PDB entry 6DC9 | X-ray diffraction, 3.00 A resolution | chains H and L of the 3 polymer chains in the assembly

Chain H:
Name: Fab heavy chain
Organism: Homo sapiens
Notes: antibody fragment or engineered binder
Chain sequence (219 residues; numbered 1 to 215 plus 4 insertion-coded residues; the number before each row is that of its first residue; a row labelled like 82A-82C holds insertion residues (82A, then the next letters in order)):
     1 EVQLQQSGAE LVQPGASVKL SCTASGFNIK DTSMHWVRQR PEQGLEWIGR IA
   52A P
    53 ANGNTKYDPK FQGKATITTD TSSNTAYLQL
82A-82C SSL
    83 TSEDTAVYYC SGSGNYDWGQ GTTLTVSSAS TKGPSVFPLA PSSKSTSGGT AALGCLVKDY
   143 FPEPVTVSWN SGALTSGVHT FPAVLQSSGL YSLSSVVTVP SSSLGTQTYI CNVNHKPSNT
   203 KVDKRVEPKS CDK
Unresolved in the structure: 1, 214-215
Disulfides: Cys22-Cys92, Cys137-Cys193

Chain L:
Name: Fab light chain
Organism: Homo sapiens
Notes: antibody fragment or engineered binder
Chain sequence (215 residues; each row starts with the number of its first residue):
     1 DIQMNQSPSS LSASLGDTIT ISCHASQNIN VWLSWYQQKP GNIPKLLIYE ASTLYTGVPS
    61 RFSGSGSGTG FTLTISSLQP EDIATYYCQQ GQSYPWTFGG GTKLEIKRTT VAAPSVFIFP
   121 PSDEQLKSGT ASVVCLLNNF YPREAKVQWK VDNALQSGNS QESVTEQDSK DSTYSLSSTL
   181 TLSKADYEKH KVYACEVTHQ GLSSPVTKSF NRGEC
Disulfides: Cys23-Cys88, Cys135-Cys195

Interface between chain H and chain L:
Inter-chain disulfides: Cys213(H)-Cys215(L)
Pairs across the interface (61):
  His35(H) - Trp96(L)
  Gln39(H) - Gln38(L)  hydrogen bond
  Gln39(H) - Tyr87(L)  hydrogen bond
  Gln43(H) - Tyr87(L)
  Gly44(H) - Tyr87(L)
  Leu45(H) - Tyr87(L)  hydrophobic
  Leu45(H) - Phe98(L)
  Trp47(H) - Tyr94(L)  hydrophobic
  Trp47(H) - Pro95(L)  hydrophobic
  Trp47(H) - Trp96(L)
  Trp47(H) - Phe98(L)  hydrophobic
  Arg50(H) - Tyr94(L)  hydrogen bond
  Asp60(H) - Pro95(L)
  Pro61(H) - Asp1(L)
  Pro61(H) - Pro95(L)
  Tyr91(H) - Gln38(L)
  Tyr91(H) - Ile43(L)  hydrophobic
  Tyr91(H) - Pro44(L)
  Asn97(H) - Leu46(L)
  Asn97(H) - Tyr49(L)
  Asn97(H) - Tyr55(L)  hydrogen bond (backbone-side chain)
  Trp100(H) - Tyr36(L)  hydrophobic
  Trp100(H) - Ile43(L)
  Trp100(H) - Pro44(L)
  Gly101(H) - Ile43(L)
  Gln102(H) - Ile43(L)
  Val118(H) - Glu124(L)
  Phe119(H) - Ser122(L)
  Phe119(H) - Gln125(L)
  Pro120(H) - Ser122(L)
  Leu121(H) - Phe119(L)  hydrophobic
  Leu121(H) - Val134(L)  hydrophobic
  Ala122(H) - Phe119(L)
  Ser124(H) - Ile118(L)
  Ala134(H) - Phe117(L)  hydrophobic
  Ala134(H) - Phe119(L)
  Ala134(H) - Leu136(L)  hydrophobic
  Leu138(H) - Ser132(L)
  Lys140(H) - Gln125(L)
  Ser158(H) - Lys170(L)
  His161(H) - Asn139(L)  hydrogen bond
  His161(H) - Ser175(L)  hydrogen bond
  Phe163(H) - Leu136(L)  hydrophobic
  Phe163(H) - Ser163(L)
  Phe163(H) - Thr165(L)
  Phe163(H) - Ser175(L)
  Phe163(H) - Leu176(L)
  Phe163(H) - Ser177(L)
  Pro164(H) - Ser163(L)  hydrogen bond (backbone-side chain)
  Pro164(H) - Val164(L)
  Val166(H) - Gln161(L)
  Val166(H) - Glu162(L)
  Val166(H) - Ser163(L)
  Leu167(H) - Gln161(L)  hydrogen bond (backbone-side chain)
  Gln168(H) - Gln161(L)
  Val178(H) - Leu136(L)  hydrophobic
  Thr180(H) - Asn138(L)
  Lys206(H) - Glu124(L)  salt bridge
  Lys211(H) - Asp123(L)  salt bridge
  Ser212(H) - Cys215(L)
  Cys213(H) - Cys215(L)  disulfide
Interface residues without a listed pair, chain H (46 interface residues in all): Val37, Glu46, Lys58, Tyr59, Ser95, Pro123, Thr132, Leu135, Thr162, Ser176
Interface residues without a listed pair, chain L (39 interface residues in all): Asn42, Thr130, Asp168, Thr179

Summary:
46 residues of chain H and 39 residues of chain L are in contact; the contacts include 1 disulfide bond, 8
hydrogen bonds and 2 salt bridges. Polar contacts include Lys206(H)-Glu124(L), Lys211(H)-Asp123(L) and
Gln39(H)-Gln38(L).
Chain H is Fab heavy chain and chain L is Fab light chain, both from Homo sapiens; the structure, Fab/epitope
complex of human chimeric monoclonal antibody h4E6 targeting a phosphorylated tau epitope, was determined by
X-ray diffraction together with 6DC7, 6DC8 and 6DCA from the same study.
